Entry 1N1J (X-ray diffraction, 1.67 A resolution); this record covers chains A and B.

Chain A:
Protein: Nf-yb
From: Homo sapiens
Notes: fragment: nf-yb3
UniProtKB: P25208 (NFYB_HUMAN); residues 49-141 here correspond to UniProt positions 51-143 (UniProt number = residue number + 2)
Amino-acid sequence (93 residues; numbered 49 to 141; the number before each row is that of its first residue):
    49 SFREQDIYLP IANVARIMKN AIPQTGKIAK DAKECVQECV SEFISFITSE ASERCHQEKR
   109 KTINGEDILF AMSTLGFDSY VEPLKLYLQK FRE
Unresolved in the structure: 49-54
Swiss-Prot annotation at these positions:
  - DNA-binding region: Leu57 to Ala63
  - region: Val84 to Ile95 (Subunit association domain (SAD))
  - cross-link: Lys138 (Glycyl lysine isopeptide (Lys-Gly) (interchain with G-Cter in ubiquitin))
Reported in the primary citation:
  - contacts within the chain: Arg108-Asp115

Chain B:
Protein: Nf-yc
From: Homo sapiens
Notes: fragment: nf-yc2
UniProtKB: Q13952 (NFYC_HUMAN); residues 27-120 here = UniProt positions 27-120
Amino-acid sequence (97 residues; numbered 24 to 120; the number before each row is that of its first residue):
    24 GSHMEEIRNL TVKDFRVQEL PLARIKKIMK LDEDVKMISA EAPVLFAKAA QIFITELTLR
    84 AWIHTEDNKR RTLQRNDIAM AITKFDQFDF LIDIVPR
Unresolved in the structure: 24-42
Sequence notes: cloning artifact (24-26)
Reported in the primary citation:
  - contacts within the chain: Arg93-Asp100
  - mutagenesis - F111S, D112N, L114T: decreased binding to NF-YA
  - mutagenesis - F111S, D112N, L114T, I115K: unchanged binding to DNA
  - mutagenesis - I117P: abolished binding to NF-YA
  - mutagenesis - I115P: abolished binding to DNA
  - specificity-determining residues: Trp85 (proposed by the authors, not directly observed)
  - mutagenesis - I115K: unchanged binding to Nf-yb (chain A)

Chain A / chain B interface:
Contacting residue pairs - 96 pairs, chain A then chain B:
  Ile55(A) - Arg47(B)
  Ile55(A) - Lys50(B)
  Ile55(A) - Ile51(B)  hydrophobic
  Ile55(A) - Leu54(B)  hydrophobic
  Tyr56(A) - Arg47(B)  hydrogen bond (backbone-side chain)
  Leu57(A) - Leu43(B)  hydrophobic
  Leu57(A) - Ile48(B)  hydrophobic
  Leu57(A) - Ile51(B)  hydrophobic
  Pro58(A) - Pro44(B)
  Pro58(A) - Arg47(B)
  Asn61(A) - Leu43(B)
  Ile65(A) - Gln74(B)
  Ile65(A) - Ile77(B)  hydrophobic
  Ile65(A) - Thr78(B)
  Met66(A) - Ile77(B)  hydrophobic
  Met66(A) - Thr81(B)
  Ala69(A) - Thr78(B)
  Ala69(A) - Thr81(B)
  Ile70(A) - Thr81(B)
  Ile70(A) - Trp85(B)  hydrophobic
  Pro71(A) - Trp85(B)
  Pro71(A) - Arg94(B)
  Thr73(A) - Arg94(B)  hydrogen bond
  Gly74(A) - Trp85(B)
  Gly74(A) - Arg94(B)
  Lys75(A) - Trp85(B)
  Lys75(A) - Arg94(B)  hydrogen bond (backbone-backbone)
  Lys75(A) - Thr95(B)
  Lys75(A) - Leu96(B)  hydrogen bond (backbone-backbone)
  Ile76(A) - Leu96(B)
  Ala77(A) - Thr95(B)
  Ala77(A) - Leu96(B)  hydrogen bond (backbone-backbone)
  Asp79(A) - Arg98(B)  salt bridge
  Ala80(A) - Leu96(B)
  Ala80(A) - Gln97(B)
  Ala80(A) - Ile101(B)
  Cys83(A) - Arg98(B)
  Cys83(A) - Ile101(B)  hydrophobic
  Cys83(A) - Val118(B)  hydrophobic
  Val84(A) - Ile101(B)  hydrophobic
  Glu86(A) - Arg98(B)  salt bridge
  Cys87(A) - Phe76(B)
  Cys87(A) - Leu80(B)  hydrophobic
  Cys87(A) - Leu114(B)  hydrophobic
  Cys87(A) - Val118(B)  hydrophobic
  Val88(A) - Phe76(B)
  Val88(A) - Ile77(B)  hydrophobic
  Ser89(A) - Ile51(B)
  Glu90(A) - Phe113(B)
  Glu90(A) - Leu114(B)
  Glu90(A) - Ile117(B)
  Phe91(A) - Ala72(B)  hydrophobic
  Phe91(A) - Phe76(B)  hydrophobic
  Phe91(A) - Phe113(B)  hydrophobic
  Ile92(A) - Ile51(B)  hydrophobic
  Ile92(A) - Met52(B)  hydrophobic
  Ile92(A) - Phe69(B)
  Phe94(A) - Phe113(B)  hydrophobic
  Ile95(A) - Phe69(B)  hydrophobic
  Thr96(A) - Met52(B)
  Thr96(A) - Val58(B)
  Thr96(A) - Phe69(B)
  Ser97(A) - Asp55(B)  hydrogen bond
  Lys109(A) - Met60(B)
  Thr110(A) - Met60(B)
  Thr110(A) - Ile61(B)
  Thr110(A) - Ser62(B)
  Ile111(A) - Val58(B)  hydrophobic
  Ile111(A) - Met60(B)  hydrogen bond (backbone-backbone)
  Ile111(A) - Ile61(B)
  Ile111(A) - Ser62(B)  hydrogen bond (backbone-side chain)
  Asn112(A) - Ser62(B)
  Asn112(A) - Glu64(B)
  Gly113(A) - Ser62(B)
  Gly113(A) - Glu64(B)  hydrogen bond (backbone-side chain)
  Gly113(A) - Leu68(B)
  Ile116(A) - Ala65(B)  hydrophobic
  Ile116(A) - Phe69(B)  hydrophobic
  Met120(A) - Phe69(B)  hydrophobic
  Met120(A) - Ala72(B)  hydrophobic
  Gly124(A) - Gln110(B)  hydrogen bond (backbone-side chain)
  Phe125(A) - Gln110(B)
  Phe125(A) - Phe113(B)  hydrophobic
  Tyr128(A) - Ala72(B)
  Tyr128(A) - Ile75(B)
  Tyr128(A) - Phe76(B)
  Tyr128(A) - Gln110(B)
  Leu132(A) - Leu68(B)
  Leu132(A) - Lys71(B)
  Leu132(A) - Ala72(B)
  Tyr135(A) - Val67(B)
  Tyr135(A) - Lys71(B)
  Leu136(A) - Val67(B)  hydrophobic
  Leu136(A) - Leu68(B)  hydrophobic
  Phe139(A) - Val67(B)  hydrophobic
  Arg140(A) - Glu64(B)  salt bridge
Also at the interface, not in a pair above, chain A (52 interface residues in all): Val62, Glu82, Ser93, Ser100, Leu117, Ser127, Pro131
Also at the interface, not in a pair above, chain B (44 interface residues in all): Asp57, Ala73, Leu82, Glu89, Ile105
From the paper, about this interface:
  - interface residues, chain B: Trp85(B)

Summary:
52 residues of chain A face 44 of chain B across their interface; the contacts include 10 hydrogen bonds and 3
salt bridges. Among the polar pairs are Asp79(A)-Arg98(B), Glu86(A)-Arg98(B) and Arg140(A)-Glu64(B). The paper
reports that F111S, D112N and L114T of chain B reduce binding to NF-YA; the interface residue Trp85(B); 6
substitutions were tested in all.
Chain A is Nf-yb and chain B is Nf-yc, both from Homo sapiens; the structure, Crystal structure of the
NF-YB/NF-YC histone pair, was determined by X-ray diffraction.
